5O8E - chain A; structure by X-ray diffraction, 1.70 A resolution.

== Chain A ==
Molecule: Deoxyribodipyrimidine photolyase
Source organism: Methanosarcina mazei Go1
Notes: EC 4.1.99.3
UniProt: Q8PYK9 (Q8PYK9_METMA); residues 1-464 here = UniProt positions 1-464
Chain sequence (484 residues; row label = number of the first residue in the row; numbers below 1 keep their minus sign (Met-19 is residue -19)):
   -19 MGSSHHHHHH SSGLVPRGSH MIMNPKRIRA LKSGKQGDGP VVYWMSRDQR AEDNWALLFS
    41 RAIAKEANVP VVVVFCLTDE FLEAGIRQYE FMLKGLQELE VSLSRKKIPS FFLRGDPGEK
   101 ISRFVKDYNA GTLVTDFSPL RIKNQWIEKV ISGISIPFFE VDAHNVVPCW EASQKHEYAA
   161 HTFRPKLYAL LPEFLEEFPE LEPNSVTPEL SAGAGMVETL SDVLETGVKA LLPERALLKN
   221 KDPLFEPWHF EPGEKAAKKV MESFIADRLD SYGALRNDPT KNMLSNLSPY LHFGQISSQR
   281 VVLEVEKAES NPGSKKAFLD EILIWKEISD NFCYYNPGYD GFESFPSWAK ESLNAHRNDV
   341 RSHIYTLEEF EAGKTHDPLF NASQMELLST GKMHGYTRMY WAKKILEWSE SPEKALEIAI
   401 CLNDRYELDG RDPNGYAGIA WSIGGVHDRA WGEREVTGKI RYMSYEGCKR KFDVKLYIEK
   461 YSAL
Disordered / not traced: -19 to 2, 189-197, 463-464
Construct notes: initiating methionine (-19); expression tag (-18 to 0); engineered mutation Phe360 (Trp in Q8PYK9), Thr377 (Met in Q8PYK9)
Residues lining bound ligands: FAD (flavin-adenine dinucleotide): Tyr252, Leu264, Ser265, Asn266, Leu267, Ser268, Leu271, Phe298, Glu301, Ile302, Trp305, Lys306, Ser309, Lys372, Met373, Gly375, Arg378, Met379, Ala382, Asn403, Asp409, Gly410, Asp412, Asn414, Gly415, Gly418, Ile419, Ser422

== In short ==
Bound to chain A: flavin-adenine dinucleotide.
Chain A is Deoxyribodipyrimidine photolyase (Methanosarcina mazei Go1); the structure, Mutant of class II CPD
photolyase from Methanosarcina mazei, was determined by X-ray diffraction (same publication as 5O86 and 5O8D).
